Entry 5UL7 (X-ray diffraction, 2.80 A resolution); this record covers chains A and B.

== Chain A (and B) ==
Molecule: Transporter, NadC family
Organism: Vibrio cholerae serotype O1 (strain ATCC 39315 / El Tor Inaba N16961)
Notes: chain B of this document is another copy of the same molecule, construct and numbering; everything in this record applies to it too
UniProt: Q9KNE0 (Q9KNE0_VIBCH); residues 18-462 here = UniProt positions 18-462
Sequence (445 residues; each row starts with the number of its first residue):
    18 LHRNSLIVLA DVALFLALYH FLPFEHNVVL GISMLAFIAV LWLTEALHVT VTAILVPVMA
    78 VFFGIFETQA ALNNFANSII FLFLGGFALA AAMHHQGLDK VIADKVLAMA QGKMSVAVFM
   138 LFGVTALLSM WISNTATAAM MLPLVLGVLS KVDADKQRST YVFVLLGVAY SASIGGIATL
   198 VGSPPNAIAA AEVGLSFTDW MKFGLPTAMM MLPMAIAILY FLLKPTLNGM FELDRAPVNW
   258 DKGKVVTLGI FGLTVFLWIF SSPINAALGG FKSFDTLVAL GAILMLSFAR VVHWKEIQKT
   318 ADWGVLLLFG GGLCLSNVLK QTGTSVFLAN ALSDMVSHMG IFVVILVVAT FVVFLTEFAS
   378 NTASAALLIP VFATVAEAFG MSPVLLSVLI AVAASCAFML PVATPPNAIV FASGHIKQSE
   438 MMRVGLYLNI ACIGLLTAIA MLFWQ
Metal / ion sites: Na+ site 1: Ser146, Ser150, Asn151, Gly199; Na+ site 2: Thr373, Ala376, Asn378, Ala420
Small-molecule neighbours: succinic acid (SIN): Ser150, Asn151, Thr152, Gly199, Ser200, Pro201, Ser377, Asn378, Thr379, Ala420, Thr421, Pro422
What the authors report for this chain:
  - Na+ coordination: Ser146, Ser150, Asn151, Gly199, Thr373, Ala376, Asn378, Ala420
  - binding site for succinic acid: Asn151, Thr152, Ser377, Asn378, Thr379
  - contacts within the chain: Asn151-Ser200 (hydrogen bond), Asn378-Thr421 (hydrogen bond)
  - mutagenesis - S146A (Kd 36.9 mM): decreased binding to Na+
  - mutagenesis - T373A (Kd >800 mM): abolished binding to Na+
  - specificity-determining residues: Pro201, Thr379 (proposed by the authors, not directly observed)

== How chain A and chain B interact ==
Contacting residue pairs - 70 pairs, chain A then chain B:
  Asn21(A) - Arg307(B)
  Val25(A) - Phe305(B)  hydrophobic
  Ala63(A) - Arg307(B)  hydrogen bond (backbone-side chain)
  Leu64(A) - Ser304(B)
  Leu64(A) - Phe305(B)
  His65(A) - Trp311(B)
  Thr67(A) - Trp311(B)
  Val68(A) - Leu301(B)
  Val68(A) - Ser304(B)
  Ile71(A) - Leu297(B)  hydrophobic
  Leu72(A) - Leu301(B)  hydrophobic
  Val75(A) - Leu301(B)  hydrophobic
  Val78(A) - Phe288(B)
  Val78(A) - Leu294(B)  hydrophobic
  Phe79(A) - Phe288(B)
  Phe79(A) - Leu294(B)  hydrophobic
  Glu84(A) - Lys289(B)
  Thr85(A) - Lys289(B)
  Thr85(A) - Ser290(B)  hydrogen bond (side chain-backbone)
  Thr85(A) - Leu294(B)
  Gln86(A) - Ala93(B)  hydrogen bond (side chain-backbone)
  Gln86(A) - Asn94(B)
  Gln86(A) - Ser95(B)  hydrogen bond (side chain-backbone)
  Leu89(A) - Ala93(B)
  Leu89(A) - Phe98(B)  hydrophobic
  Asn90(A) - Asn90(B)
  Asn90(A) - Ala93(B)
  Phe92(A) - Phe98(B)  hydrophobic
  Ala93(A) - Gln86(B)  hydrogen bond (backbone-side chain)
  Ala93(A) - Leu89(B)
  Ala93(A) - Asn90(B)
  Ala93(A) - Ala93(B)  hydrophobic
  Asn94(A) - Gln86(B)
  Ser95(A) - Gln86(B)  hydrogen bond (backbone-side chain)
  Phe98(A) - Leu89(B)  hydrophobic
  Phe98(A) - Phe92(B)  hydrophobic
  Phe288(A) - Val78(B)
  Phe288(A) - Phe79(B)
  Lys289(A) - Glu84(B)
  Lys289(A) - Thr85(B)
  Ser290(A) - Thr85(B)  hydrogen bond (backbone-side chain)
  Leu294(A) - Val78(B)  hydrophobic
  Leu294(A) - Phe79(B)  hydrophobic
  Leu294(A) - Thr85(B)
  Leu297(A) - Ile71(B)  hydrophobic
  Leu301(A) - Val68(B)
  Leu301(A) - Leu72(B)  hydrophobic
  Leu301(A) - Val75(B)  hydrophobic
  Ser304(A) - Leu64(B)
  Ser304(A) - Val68(B)
  Phe305(A) - Val25(B)  hydrophobic
  Phe305(A) - Leu64(B)
  Arg307(A) - Asn21(B)
  Arg307(A) - Ala63(B)  hydrogen bond (side chain-backbone)
  Trp311(A) - His65(B)
  Trp311(A) - Thr67(B)
  Trp311(A) - Gly321(B)
  Gln315(A) - Ala318(B)  hydrogen bond (side chain-backbone)
  Gln315(A) - Asp319(B)  hydrogen bond
  Gln315(A) - Trp320(B)
  Gln315(A) - Gly321(B)  hydrogen bond (side chain-backbone)
  Ala318(A) - Gln315(B)  hydrogen bond (backbone-side chain)
  Asp319(A) - Gln315(B)  hydrogen bond
  Trp320(A) - Gln315(B)
  Trp320(A) - Trp320(B)
  Trp320(A) - Leu324(B)  hydrophobic
  Gly321(A) - Trp311(B)
  Gly321(A) - Gln315(B)  hydrogen bond (backbone-side chain)
  Leu324(A) - Trp311(B)  hydrophobic
  Leu324(A) - Trp320(B)  hydrophobic
Other interface residues (no listed pair), chain A (44 interface residues in all): His19, Ser22, Leu26, Leu101, Thr293, Ile300
Other interface residues (no listed pair), chain B (44 interface residues in all): His19, Ser22, Leu26, Leu101, Thr293, Ile300

== In short ==
Chain A and chain B each contribute 44 residues to their interface; the contacts include 14 hydrogen bonds.
Polar contacts include Ala63(A)-Arg307(B), Thr85(A)-Ser290(B) and Gln86(A)-Ala93(B). Chain A binds succinic
acid. From the paper: a binding site for succinic acid at Asn151(A), Thr152(A) and Ser377(A) among others;
S146A of chain A reduces binding to Na+.
Chain A and chain B are both Transporter, NadC family (Vibrio cholerae serotype O1 (strain ATCC 39315 / El Tor
Inaba N16961)); the structure, Structure and function of the divalent anion/Na+ symporter from Vibrio cholerae
and a humanized variant, was determined by X-ray diffraction, deposited together with 5UL9, 5ULD and 5ULE.
